Entry 1U88 (X-ray diffraction, 3.50 A resolution); this record covers chains A and B.

[Chain A (and B)]
Protein: Glutathione S-transferase 26 kDa
Source organism: Schistosoma japonicum
Notes: EC 2.5.1.18; chain B of this document is another copy of the same molecule, construct and numbering; everything in this record applies to it too
UniProt: P08515 (GST26_SCHJA); numbering as in UniProt (aligned over 1-218)
Sequence (218 residues; row label = number of the first residue in the row):
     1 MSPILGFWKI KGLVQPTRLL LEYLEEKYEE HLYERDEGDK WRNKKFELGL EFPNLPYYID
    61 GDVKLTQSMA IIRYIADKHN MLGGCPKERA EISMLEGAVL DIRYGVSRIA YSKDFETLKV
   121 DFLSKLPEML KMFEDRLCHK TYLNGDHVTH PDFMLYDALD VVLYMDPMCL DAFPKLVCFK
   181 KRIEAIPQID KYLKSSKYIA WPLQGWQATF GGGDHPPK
Disordered / not traced: 210-218
Differences from the reference sequence: engineered mutation F7 (Tyr in P08515)
Small-molecule neighbours: L-gamma-glutamyl-S-octyl-D-cysteinylglycine (GTY): F7, W8, L13, W41, K45, N54, L55, P56, Q67, S68
Curated features (UniProtKB/Swiss-Prot):
  - binding site (glutathione): W41 to K45, N54, L55, Q67, S68
  - binding site (substrate): Y111
Reported in the primary citation:
  - binding site for L-gamma-glutamyl-S-octyl-D-cysteinylglycine: L13, D101, R108
  - conformationally variable residues (order/disorder transition): Y104, A110 to V120, W206
  - mutagenesis - Y7F: unchanged binding to L-gamma-glutamyl-S-octyl-D-cysteinylglycine

[Chain A / chain B interface]
Residue-residue contacts (53):
  E51(A) with R136(B), salt bridge
  F52(A) with M94(B), hydrophobic; L95(B), hydrophobic; M132(B); F133(B), hydrophobic; R136(B)
  P53(A) with M132(B)
  V63(A) with K87(B)
  L65(A) with A90(B), hydrophobic; M94(B), hydrophobic
  T66(A) with M94(B)
  Q67(A) with S93(B); M94(B); G97(B), hydrogen bond (side chain-backbone); A98(B); D101(B), hydrogen bond
  A70(A) with A90(B); S93(B); M94(B)
  Y74(A) with P86(B), hydrophobic
  D77(A) with P86(B); R89(B), salt bridge
  P86(A) with Y74(B), hydrophobic; D77(B); K78(B)
  K87(A) with D62(B); V63(B); Y74(B)
  R89(A) with D77(B), salt bridge
  A90(A) with L65(B), hydrophobic; A70(B); Y74(B), hydrophobic
  E91(A) with E51(B); L65(B)
  S93(A) with A70(B)
  M94(A) with F52(B), hydrophobic; K64(B); L65(B), hydrophobic; T66(B), hydrogen bond; Q67(B); A70(B)
  L95(A) with F52(B), hydrophobic
  G97(A) with Q67(B)
  A98(A) with Q67(B), hydrogen bond (backbone-side chain)
  D101(A) with Q67(B)
  Y104(A) with R108(B)
  R108(A) with R108(B)
  K125(A) with Y111(B)
  M132(A) with F52(B), hydrophobic; P53(B)
  F133(A) with F52(B), hydrophobic
  R136(A) with E51(B), salt bridge; F52(B)
Interface residues without a listed pair, chain A (33 interface residues in all): K45, N54, D62, K64, R73, K78
Interface residues without a listed pair, chain B (32 interface residues in all): N54, R73, E91, E128

[Summary]
33 residues of chain A face 32 of chain B across their interface; the contacts include 4 hydrogen bonds and 4
salt bridges. Among the polar pairs are E51(A)-R136(B), D77(A)-R89(B) and Q67(A)-G97(B). From the paper: a
binding site for L-gamma-glutamyl-S-octyl-D-cysteinylglycine at L13(A), D101(A) and R108(A); Y7F of chain A
leaves binding to L-gamma-glutamyl-S-octyl-D-cysteinylglycine unchanged.
Chain A and chain B are both Glutathione S-transferase 26 kDa (Schistosoma japonicum); the structure, Crystal
Structure Of The 26 Kda Glutathione S-Transferase Y7F mutant From Schistosoma Japonicum Complexed With S-Octyl
..., was determined by X-ray diffraction (same publication as 1U87).
